6P71 - chains D and G of the 9 polymer chains in the assembly; structure by X-ray diffraction, 2.92 A resolution.

== Chain D ==
Protein: DNA-directed RNA polymerase subunit beta'
Organism: Thermus thermophilus
Notes: EC 2.7.7.6
Reference sequence: Q8RQE8 (RPOC_THET8); numbering as in UniProt (aligned over 1-1524)
Sequence (1524 residues; each row starts with the number of its first residue):
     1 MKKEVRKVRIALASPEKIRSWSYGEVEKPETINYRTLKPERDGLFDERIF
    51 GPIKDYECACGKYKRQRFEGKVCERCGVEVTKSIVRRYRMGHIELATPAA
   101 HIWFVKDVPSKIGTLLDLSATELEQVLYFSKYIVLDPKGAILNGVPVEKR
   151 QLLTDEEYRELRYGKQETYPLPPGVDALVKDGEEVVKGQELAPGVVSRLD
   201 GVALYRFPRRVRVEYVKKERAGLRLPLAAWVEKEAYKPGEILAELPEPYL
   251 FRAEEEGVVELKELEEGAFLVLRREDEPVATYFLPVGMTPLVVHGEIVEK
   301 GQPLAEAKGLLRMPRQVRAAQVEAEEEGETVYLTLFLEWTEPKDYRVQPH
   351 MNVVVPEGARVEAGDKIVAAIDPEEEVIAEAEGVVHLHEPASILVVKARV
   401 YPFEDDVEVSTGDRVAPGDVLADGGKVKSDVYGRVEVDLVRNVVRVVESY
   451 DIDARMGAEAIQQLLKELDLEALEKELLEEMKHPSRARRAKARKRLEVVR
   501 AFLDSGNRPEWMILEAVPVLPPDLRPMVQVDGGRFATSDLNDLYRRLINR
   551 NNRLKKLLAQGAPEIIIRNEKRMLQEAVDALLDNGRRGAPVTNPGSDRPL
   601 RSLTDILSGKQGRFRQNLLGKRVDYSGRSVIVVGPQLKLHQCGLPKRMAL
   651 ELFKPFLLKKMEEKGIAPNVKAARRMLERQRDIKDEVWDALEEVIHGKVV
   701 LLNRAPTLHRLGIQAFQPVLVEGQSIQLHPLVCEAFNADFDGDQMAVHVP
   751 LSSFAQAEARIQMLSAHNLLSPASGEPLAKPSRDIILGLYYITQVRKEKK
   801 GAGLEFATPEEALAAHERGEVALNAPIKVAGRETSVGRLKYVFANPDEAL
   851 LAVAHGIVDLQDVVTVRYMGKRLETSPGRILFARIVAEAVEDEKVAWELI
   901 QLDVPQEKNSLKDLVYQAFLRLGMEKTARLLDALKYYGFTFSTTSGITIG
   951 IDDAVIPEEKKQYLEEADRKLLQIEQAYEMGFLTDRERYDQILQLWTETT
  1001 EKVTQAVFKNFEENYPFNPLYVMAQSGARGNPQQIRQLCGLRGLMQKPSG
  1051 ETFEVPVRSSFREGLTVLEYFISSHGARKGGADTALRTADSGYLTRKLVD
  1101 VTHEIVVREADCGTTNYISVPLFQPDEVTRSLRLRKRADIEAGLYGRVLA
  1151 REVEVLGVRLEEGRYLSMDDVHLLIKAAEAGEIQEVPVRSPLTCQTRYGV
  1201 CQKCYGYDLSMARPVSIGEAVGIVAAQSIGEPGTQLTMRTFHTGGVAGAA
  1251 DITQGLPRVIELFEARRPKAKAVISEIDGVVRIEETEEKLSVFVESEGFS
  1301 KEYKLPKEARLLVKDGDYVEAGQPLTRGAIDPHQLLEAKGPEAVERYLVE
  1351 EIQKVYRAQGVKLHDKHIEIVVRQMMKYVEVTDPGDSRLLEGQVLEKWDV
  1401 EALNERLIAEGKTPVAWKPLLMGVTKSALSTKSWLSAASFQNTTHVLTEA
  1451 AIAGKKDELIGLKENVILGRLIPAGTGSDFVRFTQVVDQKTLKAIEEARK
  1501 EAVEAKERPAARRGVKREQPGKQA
Disordered / not traced: 1-2, 1503-1524
Metal / ion sites: Zn2+ site 1: Cys58, Cys60, Cys73, Cys76; Mg2+ site 1: Asp739, Asp741, Asp743 (shared with 1 residue of chain I); Mg2+ site 2: Asp739 (together with UTP); Zn2+ site 2: Cys1112, Cys1194, Cys1201, Cys1204
Residues lining bound ligands: UTP (uridine 5'-triphosphate): Arg704, Pro706, Asn737, Asp739, Asp741, Arg783, Arg1029, Gln1235, Met1238, Arg1239, His1242

== Chain G ==
Molecule: 21-nt DNA strand
Sequence (21 nucleotides; numbered 5 to 25; the number before each row is that of its first residue):
     5 CCTCCCGGCAAATTGTCCGGC
Disordered / not traced: 5, 21-25

== How chain D and chain G interact ==
Contacting residue pairs (18):
  Arg586(D) - DC10(G)  salt bridge to the phosphate
  Lys610(D) - DA14(G)  salt bridge to the phosphate
  Lys610(D) - DA15(G)  salt bridge to the phosphate
  Arg615(D) - DC13(G)  salt bridge to the phosphate
  Arg622(D) - DT17(G)  salt bridge to the phosphate
  Arg628(D) - DT17(G)  sugar contact
  Ala705(D) - DA16(G)  sugar contact
  Pro706(D) - DA15(G)  base contact
  Thr1088(D) - DA14(G)  hydrogen bond to the base
  Ala1089(D) - DA14(G)  sugar contact
  Gly1092(D) - DA14(G)  sugar contact
  Tyr1093(D) - DG12(G)  sugar contact
  Tyr1093(D) - DC13(G)  sugar contact
  Tyr1093(D) - DA14(G)  sugar contact
  Met1238(D) - DA14(G)  base contact
  Gln1441(D) - DG12(G)  sugar contact
  Asn1442(D) - DG11(G)  sugar contact
  Asn1442(D) - DG12(G)  hydrogen bond to the phosphate
Other interface residues (no listed pair), chain D (15 interface residues in all): Thr1443

== Summary ==
15 residues of chain D and 8 residues of chain G are in contact, with 2 hydrogen bonds and 5 salt bridges.
Among the polar pairs are Thr1088(D)-DA14(G), Asn1442(D)-DG12(G) and Arg586(D)-DC10(G). Chain D binds UTP.
Here chain D is DNA-directed RNA polymerase subunit beta' (Thermus thermophilus) and chain G is a 21-nt DNA
strand. Entry 6P71 (X-ray crystal structure of a bacterial reiterative transcription complex of pyrBI
promoter) was determined by X-ray diffraction, deposited together with 6OVR, 6OVY, 6OW3, 6OY5, 6OY6, 6OY7 and
6P70.
